PDB entry 9F6D | electron microscopy, 3.60 A resolution | chains A and D of the 6 polymer chains in the assembly

# Chain A
Name: DNA polymerase epsilon catalytic subunit A
From: Homo sapiens
Notes: EC 2.7.7.7, 3.1.11.-
UniProtKB: Q07864 (DPOE1_HUMAN); residues 1-1200 here = UniProt positions 1-1200
Sequence (1200 residues; row label = number of the first residue in the row):
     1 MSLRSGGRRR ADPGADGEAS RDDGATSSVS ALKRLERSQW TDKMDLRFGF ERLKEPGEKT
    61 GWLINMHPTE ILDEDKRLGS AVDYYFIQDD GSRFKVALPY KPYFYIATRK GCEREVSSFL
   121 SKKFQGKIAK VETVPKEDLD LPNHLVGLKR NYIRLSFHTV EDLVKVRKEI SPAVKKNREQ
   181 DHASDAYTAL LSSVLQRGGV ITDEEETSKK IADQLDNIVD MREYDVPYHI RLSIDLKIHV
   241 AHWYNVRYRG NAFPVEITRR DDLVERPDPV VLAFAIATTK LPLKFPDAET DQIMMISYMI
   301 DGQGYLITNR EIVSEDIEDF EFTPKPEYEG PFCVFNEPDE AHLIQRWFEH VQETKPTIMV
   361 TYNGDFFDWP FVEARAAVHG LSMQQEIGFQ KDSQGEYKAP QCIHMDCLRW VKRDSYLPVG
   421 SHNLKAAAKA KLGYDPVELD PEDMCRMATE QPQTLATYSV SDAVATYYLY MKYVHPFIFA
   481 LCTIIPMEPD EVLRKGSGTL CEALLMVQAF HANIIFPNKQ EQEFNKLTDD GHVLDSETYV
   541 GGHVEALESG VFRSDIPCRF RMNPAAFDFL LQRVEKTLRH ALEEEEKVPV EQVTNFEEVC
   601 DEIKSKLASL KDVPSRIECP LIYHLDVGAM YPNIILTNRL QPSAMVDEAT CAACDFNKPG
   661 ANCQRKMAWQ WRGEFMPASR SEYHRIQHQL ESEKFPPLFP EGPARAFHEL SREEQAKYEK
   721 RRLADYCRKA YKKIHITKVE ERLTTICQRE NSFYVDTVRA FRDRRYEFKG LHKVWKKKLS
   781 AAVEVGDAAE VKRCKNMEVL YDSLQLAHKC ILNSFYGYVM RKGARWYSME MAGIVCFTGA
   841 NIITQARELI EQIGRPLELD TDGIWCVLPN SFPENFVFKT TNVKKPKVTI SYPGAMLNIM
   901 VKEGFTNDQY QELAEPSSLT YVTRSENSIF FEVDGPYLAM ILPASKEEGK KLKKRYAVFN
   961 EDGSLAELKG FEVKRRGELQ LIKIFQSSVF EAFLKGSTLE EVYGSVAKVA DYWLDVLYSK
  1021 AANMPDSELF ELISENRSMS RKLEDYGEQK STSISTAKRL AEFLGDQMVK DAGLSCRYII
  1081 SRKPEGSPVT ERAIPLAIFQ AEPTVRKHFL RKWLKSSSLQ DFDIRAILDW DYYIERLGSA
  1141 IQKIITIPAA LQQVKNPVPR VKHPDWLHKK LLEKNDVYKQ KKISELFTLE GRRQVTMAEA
Not modelled in the structure: 1-26, 182-212, 1198-1200
Construct notes: engineered mutation Ala-275 (Asp in Q07864), Ala-277 (Glu in Q07864)
Metal / ion sites: Mg2+: Val-627, Asp-862 (together with 2',3'-dideoxyadenosine triphosphate); 4Fe-4S cluster Fe: Cys-651, Cys-654, Cys-663, Cys-747
Small-molecule neighbours:
  - 2',3'-dideoxyadenosine triphosphate (DDS): Val-627, Gly-628, Ala-629, Met-630, Tyr-631, Pro-632, Arg-765, Tyr-816, Asp-862
  - 4Fe-4S cluster (SF4): Val-646, Cys-651, Cys-654, Phe-656, Asn-657, Cys-663, Gln-664, Cys-747, Gln-748, Arg-749
Swiss-Prot annotation at these positions:
  - modified residue: Ser-1184 (Phosphoserine)
  - natural variant: Ala-189 (A189T: Found in a colorectal sample), Arg-231 (R231H: Found in a colorectal sample), Pro-286 (P286H: Found in a colorectal sample; P286R: Found in a colorectal sample), Phe-367 (F367S: Found in a colorectal sample), Val-411 (V411L: In CRCS12; uncertain significance), Leu-424 (L424V: In CRCS12), Pro-436 (P436R: Found in a colorectal sample), Tyr-458 (Y458F: In CRCS12; uncertain significance), Ser-459 (S459F: Found in a colorectal sample), Arg-762 (R762W: Found in a colorectal sample), Lys-777 (K777N: Found in a colorectal sample), Ala-1007 (A1007P: In IMAGEI; uncertain significance), 1 further natural variant entry in UniProt
Reported in the primary citation:
  - binding site for 2',3'-dideoxyadenosine triphosphate: Ala-629, Met-630, Arg-765
  - contacts within the chain: Glu-858/Lys-954, Asp-860/Lys-954

# Chain D
Name: Proliferating cell nuclear antigen
From: Homo sapiens
UniProtKB: P12004 (PCNA_HUMAN); residue numbers follow UniProt; this construct covers 1-261
Sequence (261 residues; row label = number of the first residue in the row):
     1 MFEARLVQGS ILKKVLEALK DLINEACWDI SSSGVNLQSM DSSHVSLVQL TLRSEGFDTY
    61 RCDRNLAMGV NLTSMSKILK CAGNEDIITL RAEDNADTLA LVFEAPNQEK VSDYEMKLMD
   121 LDVEQLGIPE QEYSCVVKMP SGEFARICRD LSHIGDAVVI SCAKDGVKFS ASGELGNGNI
   181 KLSQTSNVDK EEEAVTIEMN EPVQLTFALR YLNFFTKATP LSSTVTLSMS ADVPLVVEYK
   241 IADMGHLKYY LAPKIEDEEG S
Not modelled in the structure: 260-261
Swiss-Prot annotation at these positions:
  - DNA-binding region: Arg-61 to Lys-80
  - modified residue: Lys-14 (N6-acetyllysine), Lys-77 (N6-acetyllysine), Lys-80 (N6-acetyllysine), Tyr-211 (Phosphotyrosine), Lys-248 (N6-acetyllysine)
  - cross-link (Glycyl lysine isopeptide (Lys-Gly)): Lys-164 (interchain with G-Cter in SUMO2), Lys-254 (interchain with G-Cter in SUMO2)
  - natural variant: Ser-228 (S228I: In ATLD2)
  - mutagenesis: Lys-13 (K13R: Inhibits acetylation, recruitment to DNA damage sites, inducible ubiquitination and protein degradation, DNA replication and repair synthesis efficiencies, but homotrimer formation, nuclear ...), Lys-14 (K14R: Inhibits acetylation, recruitment to DNA damage sites, inducible ubiquitination and protein degradation, DNA replication and repair synthesis efficiencies, but homotrimer formation, nuclear ...), Lys-20 (K20R: Inhibits acetylation, recruitment to DNA damage sites, inducible ubiquitination and protein degradation, DNA replication and repair synthesis efficiencies, but homotrimer formation, nuclear ...), Met-40 (M40A: Complete loss of interaction with UHRF2), Ser-43 to Val-45 (No effect on POLD3-binding. Impairs binding to ALKBH2), Lys-77 (K77A: Inhibits recruitment to DNA damage sites, but nuclear localization is similar as the wild-type; in association with A-80 ...), Lys-80 (K80A: Inhibits recruitment to DNA damage sites, but nuclear localization is similar as the wild-type; in association with A-77 ...), Gln-125 to Ile-128 (Strong decrease in POLD3-binding. Impairs binding to ALKBH2), Ile-128 (I128A: Complete loss of interaction with UHRF2), Lys-164 (K164R: Abolishes ubiquitination. No effect on interaction with SHPRH), Val-188 to Lys-190 (No effect on POLD3-binding. No effect on ALKBH2-binding), Tyr-211 (Y211F: Alters chromatin-associated PCNA stability and its function in DNA replication and repair), 3 further mutagenesis entries in UniProt

# How chain A and chain D interact
Pairs across the interface - 6 pairs, chain A then chain D:
  Arg-1111(A) with Asp-257(D), salt bridge; Glu-258(D)
  Ser-1117(A) with Ile-255(D); Asp-257(D), hydrogen bond (side chain-backbone); Glu-258(D), hydrogen bond
  Ser-1118(A) with Ile-255(D)
Also at the interface, not in a pair above, chain A (5 interface residues in all): Glu-1085, Gly-1086
Also at the interface, not in a pair above, chain D (6 interface residues in all): Ser-43, Arg-210, Glu-256
From the paper, about this interface:
  - interface residues, chain A: Glu-1102(A)
  - interface residues, chain D: Arg-210(D)

# Overview
5 residues of chain A and 6 residues of chain D are in contact; the contacts include 2 hydrogen bonds and 1
salt bridge. Polar contacts include Arg-1111(A)/Asp-257(D), Ser-1117(A)/Asp-257(D) and Ser-1117(A)/Glu-258(D).
From the paper: a binding site for 2',3'-dideoxyadenosine triphosphate at Ala-629(A), Met-630(A) and
Arg-765(A); interface residues Glu-1102(A) and Arg-210(D).
Chain A is DNA polymerase epsilon catalytic subunit A and chain D is Proliferating cell nuclear antigen, both
from Homo sapiens; the structure, Human DNA polymerase epsilon bound to DNA and PCNA (open conformation), was
determined by electron microscopy, deposited together with 9F6E, 9F6F, 9F6I, 9F6J, 9F6K and 9F6L.
